7MD3 - chains C and F of the 8 polymer chains in the assembly; structure by electron microscopy, 3.30 A resolution.

[Chain C]
Protein: ATP synthase subunit alpha
Source organism: Saccharomyces cerevisiae
UniProt: A0A6A5Q4L9 (A0A6A5Q4L9_YEASX); residues 1-510 here correspond to UniProt positions 36-545 (UniProt number = residue number + 35)
Sequence (510 residues; row label = number of the first residue in the row):
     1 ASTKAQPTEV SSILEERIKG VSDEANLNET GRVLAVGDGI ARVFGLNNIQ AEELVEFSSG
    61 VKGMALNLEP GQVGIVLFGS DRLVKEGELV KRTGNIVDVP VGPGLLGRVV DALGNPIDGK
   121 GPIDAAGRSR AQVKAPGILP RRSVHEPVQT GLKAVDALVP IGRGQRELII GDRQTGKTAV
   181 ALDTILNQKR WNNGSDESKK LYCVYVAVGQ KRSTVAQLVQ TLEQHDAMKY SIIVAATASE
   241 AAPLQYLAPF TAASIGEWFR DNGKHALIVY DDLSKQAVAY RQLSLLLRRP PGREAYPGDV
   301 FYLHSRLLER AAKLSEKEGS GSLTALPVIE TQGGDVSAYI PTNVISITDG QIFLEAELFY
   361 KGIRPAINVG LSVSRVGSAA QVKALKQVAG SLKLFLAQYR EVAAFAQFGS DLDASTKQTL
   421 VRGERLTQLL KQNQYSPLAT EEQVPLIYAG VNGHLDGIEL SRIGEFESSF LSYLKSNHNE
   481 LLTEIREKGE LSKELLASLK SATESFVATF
Unresolved in the structure: 1-25
Ion coordination: Mg2+: Thr-178 (together with ATP)
Ligand contacts:
  - ATP: Arg-173, Gln-174, Thr-175, Gly-176, Lys-177, Thr-178, Ala-179, Asp-271, Phe-359, Arg-364, Gln-432, Asn-433, Gln-434
  - Apoptolidin A (ZH7; (3E,5E,7E,9R,10R,11E,13E,17S,18S,20S)-18-methoxy-20-[(R)-[(2R,3R,4S,5R,6R)-6-[(2R)-3-methoxy-2-[(2R,4S,5S,6S)-5-[(2S,4R,5R,6R)-4-methoxy-6-methyl-5-oxidanyl-oxan-2-yl]oxy-4,6-dimethyl-4-oxidanyl-oxan-2-yl]oxy-propyl]-3,5-dimethyl-2,4-bis(oxidanyl)oxan-2-yl]-oxidanyl-methyl]-10-[(2R,3S,4S,5R,6S)-5-methoxy-6-methyl-3,4-bis(oxidanyl)oxan-2-yl]oxy-3,5,7,9,13-pentamethyl-17-oxidanyl-1-oxacycloicosa-3,5,7,11,13-pentaen-2-one): Ala-404, Phe-405, Phe-408, Asp-411, Leu-412

[Chain F]
Protein: ATP synthase subunit beta
Source organism: Saccharomyces cerevisiae
Notes: EC 7.1.2.2
UniProt: A0A6A5PX46 (A0A6A5PX46_YEASX); residues 1-478 here correspond to UniProt positions 34-511 (UniProt number = residue number + 33)
Sequence (478 residues; numbered 1 to 478; the number before each row is that of its first residue):
     1 ASAAQSTPIT GKVTAVIGAI VDVHFEQSEL PAILNALEIK TPQGKLVLEV AQHLGENTVR
    61 TIAMDGTEGL VRGEKVLDTG GPISVPVGRE TLGRIINVIG EPIDERGPIK SKLRKPIHAD
   121 PPSFAEQSTS AEILETGIKV VDLLAPYARG GKIGLFGGAG VGKTVFIQEL INNIAKAHGG
   181 FSVFTGVGER TREGNDLYRE MKETGVINLE GESKVALVFG QMNEPPGARA RVALTGLTIA
   241 EYFRDEEGQD VLLFIDNIFR FTQAGSEVSA LLGRIPSAVG YQPTLATDMG LLQERITTTK
   301 KGSVTSVQAV YVPADDLTDP APATTFAHLD ATTVLSRGIS ELGIYPAVDP LDSKSRLLDA
   361 AVVGQEHYDV ASKVQETLQT YKSLQDIIAI LGMDELSEQD KLTVERARKI QRFLSQPFAV
   421 AEVFTGIPGK LVRLKDTVAS FKAVLEGKYD NIPEHAFYMV GGIEDVVAKA EKLAAEAN
Unresolved in the structure: 1-7, 477-478
Ligand contacts:
  - ATP: Ser-355, Arg-356, Leu-358, Tyr-368
  - Apoptolidin A (ZH7; (3E,5E,7E,9R,10R,11E,13E,17S,18S,20S)-18-methoxy-20-[(R)-[(2R,3R,4S,5R,6R)-6-[(2R)-3-methoxy-2-[(2R,4S,5S,6S)-5-[(2S,4R,5R,6R)-4-methoxy-6-methyl-5-oxidanyl-oxan-2-yl]oxy-4,6-dimethyl-4-oxidanyl-oxan-2-yl]oxy-propyl]-3,5-dimethyl-2,4-bis(oxidanyl)oxan-2-yl]-oxidanyl-methyl]-10-[(2R,3S,4S,5R,6S)-5-methoxy-6-methyl-3,4-bis(oxidanyl)oxan-2-yl]oxy-3,5,7,9,13-pentamethyl-17-oxidanyl-1-oxacycloicosa-3,5,7,11,13-pentaen-2-one): Asp-386, Ile-387, Ile-390, Leu-391
Reported in the primary citation:
  - binding site for Apoptolidin A: Asp-386
  - mutagenesis - I390R: abolished binding to apoptolidin A and ammocidin A

[How chain C and chain F interact]
Pairs across the interface (84):
  Leu-34(C) with Gly-55(F)
  Ala-35(C) with His-53(F)
  Val-36(C) with Ile-33(F), hydrophobic; Gln-52(F); His-53(F), hydrogen bond (backbone-backbone)
  Gly-37(C) with Gln-52(F)
  Asp-38(C) with Gln-52(F), hydrogen bond; Arg-274(F), salt bridge
  Asp-81(C) with Ile-33(F)
  Arg-82(C) with Ile-33(F), hydrogen bond (side chain-backbone); Leu-34(F); Asn-35(F), hydrogen bond; Pro-82(F)
  Lys-85(C) with Leu-30(F)
  Glu-86(C) with Leu-30(F); His-53(F), salt bridge; Leu-54(F); Gly-55(F), hydrogen bond (side chain-backbone); Asn-57(F); Thr-58(F)
  Ile-117(C) with Phe-124(F); Ala-125(F)
  Arg-173(C) with Leu-317(F); Phe-326(F); Asp-352(F), salt bridge
  Gln-174(C) with Phe-326(F); Thr-332(F), hydrogen bond; Lys-354(F), hydrogen bond (backbone-side chain)
  Lys-211(C) with His-328(F); Asp-330(F), salt bridge
  Arg-212(C) with Pro-121(F); Pro-122(F), hydrogen bond (side chain-backbone); Ser-123(F); Phe-124(F); Gln-127(F)
  Ser-213(C) with Gln-127(F)
  Val-215(C) with Phe-124(F), hydrophobic
  Ala-216(C) with Phe-124(F); Thr-129(F)
  Gln-217(C) with Thr-129(F); Arg-356(F)
  Val-219(C) with Phe-124(F), hydrophobic
  Gln-220(C) with Thr-129(F), hydrogen bond
  Ala-238(C) with His-328(F)
  Ser-239(C) with Pro-121(F); Leu-291(F); Glu-294(F)
  Gln-245(C) with Thr-287(F)
  Lys-275(C) with Ala-327(F)
  Val-278(C) with Ala-286(F), hydrophobic
  Arg-281(C) with Ser-277(F)
  Gln-282(C) with Pro-283(F); Thr-284(F); Thr-287(F), hydrogen bond
  Leu-285(C) with Ile-275(F); Pro-276(F); Ser-277(F); Pro-283(F), hydrophobic
  Leu-286(C) with Arg-274(F)
  Arg-288(C) with Gly-273(F), hydrogen bond (side chain-backbone); Ile-275(F)
  Arg-289(C) with Ile-275(F)
  Ala-295(C) with Ser-277(F); Ala-278(F)
  Gln-332(C) with Thr-318(F); Ala-323(F)
  Glu-357(C) with Gln-379(F)
  Phe-359(C) with Lys-354(F)
  Tyr-360(C) with Leu-351(F), hydrogen bond (side chain-backbone); Asp-352(F); Lys-354(F); Gln-375(F); Glu-376(F), hydrogen bond (backbone-backbone); Gln-379(F)
  Lys-361(C) with Gln-379(F); Ser-383(F)
  Arg-364(C) with Tyr-368(F), hydrogen bond; Gln-375(F), hydrogen bond
  Gln-407(C) with Leu-384(F); Ile-387(F); Asp-400(F)
  Phe-408(C) with Ile-387(F), hydrophobic; Leu-391(F), hydrophobic; Glu-395(F)
Interface residues without a listed pair, chain C (50 interface residues in all): Val-84, Val-109, Asp-118, Thr-175, Gly-209, Glu-240, Ala-242, Pro-291, Glu-294, Gly-333
Interface residues without a listed pair, chain F (61 interface residues in all): Ala-32, Ala-51, Glu-56, Gly-81, Lys-152, Gly-290, Thr-297, Leu-329, Ser-372

[Summary]
50 residues of chain C and 61 residues of chain F are in contact, with 15 hydrogen bonds and 4 salt bridges.
Among the polar pairs are Asp-38(C)/Arg-274(F), Glu-86(C)/His-53(F) and Arg-173(C)/Asp-352(F). The paper
reports a binding site for Apoptolidin A at Asp-386(F); I390R of chain F abolishes binding to apoptolidin A
and ammocidin A.
Here chain C is ATP synthase subunit alpha and chain F is ATP synthase subunit beta, both from Saccharomyces
cerevisiae. Entry 7MD3 (The F1 region of apoptolidin-bound Saccharomyces cerevisiae ATP synthase) was
determined by electron microscopy (same publication as 7MD2).
